Entry 5YEF (X-ray diffraction, 2.81 A resolution); this record covers chains A and C of the 3 polymer chains in the assembly.

[Chain A]
Name: Transcriptional repressor CTCF
From: Homo sapiens
Reference sequence: P49711 (CTCF_HUMAN); residues 292-490 here = UniProt positions 292-490
Amino-acid sequence (199 residues; numbered 292 to 490; the number before each row is that of its first residue):
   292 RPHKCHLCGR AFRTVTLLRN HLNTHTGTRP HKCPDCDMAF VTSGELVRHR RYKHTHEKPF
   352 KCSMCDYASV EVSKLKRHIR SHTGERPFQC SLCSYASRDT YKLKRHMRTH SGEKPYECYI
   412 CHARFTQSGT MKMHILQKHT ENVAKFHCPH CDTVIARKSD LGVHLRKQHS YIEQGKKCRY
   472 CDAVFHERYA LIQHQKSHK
Disordered / not traced: 292-320, 490
Ion coordination: Zn2+ site 1: Cys324, His345; Zn2+ site 2: Cys353, Cys356, His369, His373; Zn2+ site 3: Cys381, Cys384, His397, His401; Zn2+ site 4: Cys409, Cys412, His425, His430; Zn2+ site 5: Cys439, Cys442, His455; Zn2+ site 6: Cys469, Cys472, His485, His489
What the authors report for this chain:
  - binding site for the 28-nt DNA strand: Arg339
  - specificity-determining residues: Arg339
  - binding site for the 27-nt DNA strand: Arg339
  - specificity-determining residues: Gln418 (proposed by the authors, not directly observed)
  - mutagenesis - Q418A: decreased binding to DNA probe
  - mutagenesis - K365A, R368A, R396A: decreased binding to DNA

[Chain C]
Molecule: 27-nt DNA strand
Sequence (27 nucleotides; row label = number of the first residue in the row):
     2 AGTCGACTCG CCCTCTGCTG GTTAAAG

[Interface between chain A and chain C]
Pairs across the interface - 10 pairs, chain A then chain C:
  Ser334(A) - DC5(C)  sugar contact
  Tyr392(A) - DC14(C)  base contact
  Lys395(A) - DC12(C)  sugar contact
  Lys395(A) - DC13(C)  salt bridge to the phosphate
  Tyr407(A) - DC14(C)  phosphate contact
  Ser419(A) - DT15(C)  hydrogen bond to the phosphate
  Lys423(A) - DC16(C)  phosphate contact
  Ser450(A) - DC19(C)  base contact
  Val454(A) - DT20(C)  base contact
  Arg457(A) - DC19(C)  salt bridge to the phosphate
Interface residues without a listed pair, chain A (13 interface residues in all): Lys365, Arg396, Lys449, Asp451
Interface residues without a listed pair, chain C (10 interface residues in all): DG11, DG18

[In short]
13 residues of chain A face 10 of chain C across their interface, with 1 hydrogen bond and 2 salt bridges.
Among the polar pairs are Ser419(A)-DT15(C), Lys395(A)-DC13(C) and Arg457(A)-DC19(C). From the paper: a
binding site for the 28-nt DNA strand at Arg339(A); K365A, R368A and R396A of chain A reduce binding to DNA.
Chain A is Transcriptional repressor CTCF (Homo sapiens) and chain C is a 27-nt DNA strand; the structure,
Crystal structure of CTCF ZFs2-8-Hs5-1aE, was determined by X-ray diffraction together with 5YEG, 5YEH and
5YEL from the same study.
